5DQU - chains A and B of the 10 polymer chains in the assembly; structure by X-ray diffraction, 4.50 A resolution (low resolution: residue-level contacts below are approximate; hydrogen-bond / salt-bridge calls are withheld).

# Chain A (and B)
Name: CRISPR-associated endonuclease Cas1
Source organism: Escherichia coli K12
Notes: EC 3.1.-.-; chain B of this document is another copy of the same molecule, construct and numbering; everything in this record applies to it too
UniProtKB: Q46896 (CAS1_ECOLI); residues 1-305 here = UniProt positions 1-305
Amino-acid sequence (305 residues; each row starts with the number of its first residue):
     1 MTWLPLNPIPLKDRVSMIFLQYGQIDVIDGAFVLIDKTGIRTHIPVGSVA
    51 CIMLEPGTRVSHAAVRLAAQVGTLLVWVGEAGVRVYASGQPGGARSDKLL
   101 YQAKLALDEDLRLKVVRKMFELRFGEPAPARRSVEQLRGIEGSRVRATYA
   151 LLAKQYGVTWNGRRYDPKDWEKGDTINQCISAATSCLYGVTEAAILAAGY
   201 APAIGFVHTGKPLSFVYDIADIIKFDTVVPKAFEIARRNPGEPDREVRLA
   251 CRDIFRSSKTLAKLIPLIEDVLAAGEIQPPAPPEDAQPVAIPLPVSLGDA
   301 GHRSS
Disordered / not traced: 1-14, 132, 168-172, 281-305 (chain B: 1-2, 168-173, 279-305)

# Chain A / chain B interface
Residue-residue contacts - 63 pairs, chain A then chain B:
  Q24(A) - R59(B)
  L54(A) - H62(B)
  P56(A) - H62(B)
  T58(A) - S61(B)
  T58(A) - H62(B)
  R59(A) - Q24(B)
  R59(A) - R59(B)
  R59(A) - V60(B)
  R59(A) - S61(B)
  V60(A) - T58(B)
  V60(A) - R59(B)
  V60(A) - V60(B)
  S61(A) - T58(B)
  H62(A) - L54(B)
  H62(A) - E55(B)
  H62(A) - P56(B)
  H62(A) - G57(B)
  H62(A) - T58(B)
  H62(A) - W77(B)
  H62(A) - V78(B)
  V65(A) - W77(B)
  V65(A) - Y86(B)
  R66(A) - E80(B)
  R66(A) - V85(B)
  A69(A) - V85(B)
  A69(A) - Y86(B)
  T73(A) - Y86(B)
  L74(A) - Y86(B)
  L75(A) - Y86(B)
  W77(A) - H62(B)
  W77(A) - W77(B)
  W77(A) - S88(B)
  V78(A) - H62(B)
  Y86(A) - H62(B)
  Y86(A) - R66(B)
  Y86(A) - A69(B)
  Y86(A) - P91(B)
  A87(A) - V65(B)
  A87(A) - G89(B)
  S88(A) - S88(B)
  S88(A) - G89(B)
  G89(A) - Y86(B)
  G89(A) - A87(B)
  Q90(A) - A87(B)
  P91(A) - E192(B)
  P91(A) - L196(B)
  P91(A) - P202(B)
  G92(A) - A201(B)
  G93(A) - A203(B)
  A94(A) - P212(B)
  S96(A) - A203(B)
  S96(A) - G210(B)
  A103(A) - A103(B)
  L107(A) - K104(B)
  E192(A) - P91(B)
  L196(A) - P91(B)
  A203(A) - S96(B)
  I204(A) - L99(B)
  I204(A) - L100(B)
  G210(A) - S96(B)
  K211(A) - S96(B)
  P212(A) - G93(B)
  P212(A) - A94(B)
Also at the interface, not in a pair above, chain A (42 interface residues in all): E55, V85, L99, L100, K104, A106, A201
Also at the interface, not in a pair above, chain B (44 interface residues in all): D26, L74, G79, R84, Q90, R95, L107, I204

# In short
Chain A and chain B form an interface of 42 and 44 residues respectively.
Chain A and chain B are both CRISPR-associated endonuclease Cas1 (Escherichia coli K12); the structure,
Crystal Structure of Cas-DNA-10 complex, was determined by X-ray diffraction, deposited together with 5DLJ,
5DQT and 5DQZ.
